Entry 8JQ6 (X-ray diffraction, 1.71 A resolution); this record covers chains B and D of the 4 polymer chains in the assembly.

Chain B (and D):
Protein: L-rhamnose isomerase
Source organism: Lacticaseibacillus rhamnosus
Notes: chain D of this document is another copy of the same molecule, construct and numbering; everything in this record applies to it too
Chain sequence (434 residues; numbered 1 to 434; the number before each row is that of its first residue):
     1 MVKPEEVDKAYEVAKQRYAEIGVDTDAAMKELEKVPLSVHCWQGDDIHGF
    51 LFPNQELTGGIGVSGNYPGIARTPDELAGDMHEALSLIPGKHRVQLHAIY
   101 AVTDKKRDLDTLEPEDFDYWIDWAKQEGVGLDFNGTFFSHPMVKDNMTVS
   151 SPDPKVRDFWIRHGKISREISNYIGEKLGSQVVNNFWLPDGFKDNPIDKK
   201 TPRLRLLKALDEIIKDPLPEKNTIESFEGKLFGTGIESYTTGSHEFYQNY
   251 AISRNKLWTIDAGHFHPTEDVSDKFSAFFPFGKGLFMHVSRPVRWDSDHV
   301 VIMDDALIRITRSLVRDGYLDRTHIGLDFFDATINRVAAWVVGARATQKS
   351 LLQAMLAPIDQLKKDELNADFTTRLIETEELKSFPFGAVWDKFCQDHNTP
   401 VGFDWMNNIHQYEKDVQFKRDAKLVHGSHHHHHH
Unresolved in the structure: 54-65, 421-434 (chain D: 54-65, 427-434)
Ion coordination: Mn2+ site 1: Glu228, Asp261, His288, Asp328 (together with beta-D-allopyranose); Mn2+ site 2: His264, Asp296, Asp298
Residues lining bound ligands: beta-D-allopyranose (ALL): Trp42, His97, Phe138, Asn185, Trp187, Glu228, Lys230, Asp261, His264, His288, Asp296, Asp298, Asp328
Reported in the primary citation:
  - Mn2+ coordination: Glu228, Asp261, His288, Asp328
  - catalytic residues: Asp328 (proposed by the authors, not directly observed)

How chain B and chain D interact:
Contacting residue pairs - 100 pairs, chain B then chain D:
  Asp145(B) with Ala369(D)
  Pro152(B) with Leu367(D), hydrophobic
  Phe192(B) with Glu366(D); Phe371(D), hydrophobic; Arg374(D)
  Asp194(B) with Arg374(D)
  Asn195(B) with Arg312(D); Arg374(D), hydrogen bond (backbone-side chain)
  Pro196(B) with Arg316(D), hydrogen bond (backbone-side chain); Glu366(D)
  Ile197(B) with Arg316(D); Asp317(D); Lys363(D); Glu366(D), hydrogen bond (backbone-side chain); Arg374(D); Thr378(D)
  Asp198(B) with Asp317(D); Lys363(D), salt bridge; Glu366(D), hydrogen bond (backbone-side chain)
  Lys199(B) with Ser272(D), hydrogen bond; Asp273(D); Ser276(D), hydrogen bond (backbone-side chain); Ser313(D), hydrogen bond; Asp317(D), hydrogen bond (backbone-side chain)
  Lys200(B) with Ser276(D); Asp317(D), hydrogen bond (side chain-backbone); Tyr319(D)
  Arg203(B) with Asp273(D), salt bridge; Ser276(D), hydrogen bond; Ala277(D)
  Arg205(B) with Leu367(D)
  Leu207(B) with Pro280(D), hydrophobic; Phe281(D), hydrophobic
  Ser243(B) with Ala277(D)
  Glu245(B) with Gln248(D); Lys274(D), salt bridge; Ala277(D)
  Phe246(B) with Ala277(D); Phe281(D)
  Gln248(B) with Glu245(D); Asn249(D), hydrogen bond
  Asn249(B) with Gln248(D), hydrogen bond; Asn249(D); Ile252(D); Ala277(D), hydrogen bond (side chain-backbone); Phe281(D)
  Tyr250(B) with Phe281(D)
  Ile252(B) with Asn249(D)
  Ser253(B) with Phe281(D)
  Arg254(B) with Phe281(D)
  His266(B) with His266(D); Thr268(D); Glu269(D), salt bridge
  Pro267(B) with Pro267(D); Thr268(D)
  Thr268(B) with His266(D); Pro267(D)
  Glu269(B) with His266(D), salt bridge
  Ser272(B) with Lys199(D), hydrogen bond
  Asp273(B) with Lys199(D); Arg203(D), salt bridge
  Lys274(B) with Glu245(D), salt bridge
  Ser276(B) with Lys199(D), hydrogen bond (side chain-backbone); Lys200(D); Arg203(D), hydrogen bond
  Ala277(B) with Arg203(D); Ser243(D); Glu245(D); Phe246(D); Asn249(D), hydrogen bond (backbone-side chain)
  Phe281(B) with Leu207(D), hydrophobic; Phe246(D); Asn249(D); Tyr250(D), hydrophobic; Ser253(D); Arg254(D)
  Arg312(B) with Asn195(D)
  Ser313(B) with Lys199(D), hydrogen bond
  Arg316(B) with Pro196(D), hydrogen bond (side chain-backbone); Ile197(D)
  Asp317(B) with Ile197(D); Asp198(D); Lys199(D), hydrogen bond (side chain-backbone); Lys200(D), hydrogen bond (backbone-side chain)
  Tyr319(B) with Lys200(D)
  Lys363(B) with Ile197(D); Asp198(D), salt bridge
  Glu366(B) with Phe192(D); Pro196(D); Ile197(D), hydrogen bond (side chain-backbone); Asp198(D), hydrogen bond (side chain-backbone)
  Leu367(B) with Pro152(D), hydrophobic; Arg205(D)
  Ala369(B) with Asp145(D)
  Phe371(B) with Phe192(D), hydrophobic
  Arg374(B) with Phe192(D); Asp194(D); Asn195(D), hydrogen bond (side chain-backbone); Ile197(D)
  Thr378(B) with Ile197(D)
Interface residues without a listed pair, chain B (53 interface residues in all): Leu204, Tyr239, Asp270, Phe278, Pro280, Arg309, Ile359, Leu362, Leu375
Interface residues without a listed pair, chain D (53 interface residues in all): Leu204, Tyr239, Asp270, Phe278, Arg309, Ile359, Leu362, Leu375

In short:
Chain B and chain D each contribute 53 residues to their interface, with 24 hydrogen bonds and 8 salt bridges.
Among the polar pairs are Asp198(B)-Lys363(D), Arg203(B)-Asp273(D) and Glu245(B)-Lys274(D). Chain B binds
beta-D-allopyranose. The paper reports the catalytic residue Asp328(B); Mn2+ coordination by Glu228(B),
Asp261(B) and His288(B) among others.
Chain B and chain D are both L-rhamnose isomerase (Lacticaseibacillus rhamnosus); the structure, Crystal
structure of Lactobacillus rhamnosus L-rhamnose isomerase in complex with D-allose, was determined by X-ray
diffraction, deposited together with 8JQ3, 8JQ4 and 8JQ5.
